6SPE - chains a and i of the 21 polymer chains in the assembly; structure by electron microscopy, 3.60 A resolution.

# Chain a
Molecule: 16S ribosomal RNA
Source organism: Pseudomonas aeruginosa
Sequence (1526 nucleotides; numbered 2 to 1527; the number before each row is that of its first residue):
     2 AACUGAAGAGUUUGAUCAUGGCUCAGAUUGAACGCUGGCGGCAGGCCUAA
    52 CACAUGCAAGUCGAGCGGAUAAAGGGAGCUUGCUCCUGGAUUCAGCGGCG
   102 GACGGGUGAGUAAUGCCUAGGAAUCUGCCUGGUAGUGGGGGAUAACGUCC
   152 GGAAACGGGCGCUAAUACCGCAUACGUCCUGAGGGAGAAAGUGGGGGAUC
   202 UUCGGACCUCACGCUAUCAGAUGAGCCUAGGUCGGAUUAGCUAGUUGGUG
   252 GGGUAAAGGCCUACCAAGGCGACGAUCCGUAACUGGUCUGAGAGGAUGAU
   302 CAGUCACACUGGAACUGAGACACGGUCCAGACUCCUACGGGAGGCAGCAG
   352 UGGGGAAUAUUGGACAAUGGGCGAAAGCCUGAUCCAGCCAUGCCGCGUGU
   402 GUGAAGAAGGUCUUCGGAUUGUAAAGCACUUUAAGUUGGGAGGAAGGGCA
   452 GUAAGUUAAUACCUUGCUGUUUUGACGUUACCAACAGAAUAAGCACCGGC
   502 UAACUUCGUGCCAGCAGCCGCGGUAAUACGAAGGGUGCAAGCGUUAAUCG
   552 GAAUUACUGGGCGUAAAGCGCGCGUAGGUGGUUCAGCAAGUUGGAUGUGA
   602 AAUCCCCGGGCUCAACCUGGGAACUGCAUCCAAAACUACUGAGCUAGAGU
   652 ACGGUAGAGGGUGGUGGAAUUUCCUGUGUAGCGGUGAAAUGCGUAGAUAU
   702 AGGAAGGAACACCAGUGGCGAAGGCGACCACCUGGACUGAUACUGACACU
   752 GAGGUGCGAAAGCGUGGGGAGCAAACAGGAUUAGAUACCCUGGUAGUCCA
   802 CGCCGUAAACGAUGUCGACUAGCCGUUGGGAUCCUUGAGAUCUUAGUGGC
   852 GCAGCUAACGCGAUAAGUCGACCGCCUGGGGAGUACGGCCGCAAGGUUAA
   902 AACUCAAAUGAAUUGACGGGGGCCCGCACAAGCGGUGGAGCAUGUGGUUU
   952 AAUUCGAAGCAACGCGAAGAACCUUACCUGGCCUUGACAUGCUGAGAACU
  1002 UUCCAGAGAUGGAUUGGUGCCUUCGGGAACUCAGACACAGGUGCUGCAUG
  1052 GCUGUCGUCAGCUCGUGUCGUGAGAUGUUGGGUUAAGUCCCGUAACGAGC
  1102 GCAACCCUUGUCCUUAGUUACCAGCACCUCGGGUGGGCACUCUAAGGAGA
  1152 CUGCCGGUGACAAACCGGAGGAAGGUGGGGAUGACGUCAAGUCAUCAUGG
  1202 CCCUUACGGCCAGGGCUACACACGUGCUACAAUGGUCGGUACAAAGGGUU
  1252 GCCAAGCCGCGAGGUGGAGCUAAUCCCAUAAAACCGAUCGUAGUCCGGAU
  1302 CGCAGUCUGCAACUCGACUGCGUGAAGUCGGAAUCGCUAGUAAUCGUGAA
  1352 UCAGAAUGUCACGGUGAAUACGUUCCCGGGCCUUGUACACACCGCCCGUC
  1402 ACACCAUGGGAGUGGGUUGCUCCAGAAGUAGCUAGUCUAACCGCAAGGGG
  1452 GACGGUUACCACGGAGUGAUUCAUGACUGGGGUGAAGUCGUAACAAGGUA
  1502 GCCGUAGGGGAACCUGCGGCUGGAUC
Sequence notes: conflict A72 (G891104 in 1353913695)

# Chain i
Protein: 30S ribosomal protein S9
Source organism: Pseudomonas aeruginosa
UniProtKB: A0A069PXX1 (A0A069PXX1_PSEAI); residues 3-128 here = UniProt positions 3-128
Amino-acid sequence (126 residues; row label = number of the first residue in the row):
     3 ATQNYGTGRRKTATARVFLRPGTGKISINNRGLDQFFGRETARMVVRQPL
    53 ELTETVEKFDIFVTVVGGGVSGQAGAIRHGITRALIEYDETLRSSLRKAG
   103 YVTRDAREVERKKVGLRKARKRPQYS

# Interface between chain a and chain i
Residue-residue contacts (87; chain a residue first):
  G936(a) - Gln126(i)  base contact
  U937(a) - Gln126(i)  sugar contact
  G1111(a) - Arg106(i)  hydrogen bond to the phosphate
  U1112(a) - Arg11(i)  salt bridge to the phosphate
  U1112(a) - Arg106(i)  salt bridge to the phosphate
  C1113(a) - Arg11(i)  salt bridge to the phosphate
  C1122(a) - Arg18(i)  hydrogen bond to the sugar
  C1123(a) - Arg18(i)  sugar contact
  A1124(a) - Gln5(i)  hydrogen bond to the sugar
  A1124(a) - Phe20(i)  sugar contact
  A1140(a) - Arg18(i)  base contact
  C1141(a) - Tyr7(i)  hydrogen bond to the phosphate
  C1141(a) - Arg18(i)  hydrogen bond to the base
  U1142(a) - Tyr7(i)  sugar contact
  U1142(a) - Thr16(i)  phosphate contact
  U1142(a) - Arg18(i)  sugar contact
  C1143(a) - Arg11(i)  salt bridge to the phosphate
  C1143(a) - Thr16(i)  hydrogen bond to the phosphate
  G1172(a) - Arg95(i)  salt bridge to the phosphate
  G1172(a) - Arg99(i)  salt bridge to the phosphate
  A1173(a) - Arg95(i)  salt bridge to the phosphate
  A1173(a) - Arg99(i)  salt bridge to the phosphate
  A1173(a) - Thr105(i)  hydrogen bond to the phosphate
  A1173(a) - Arg106(i)  sugar contact
  A1174(a) - Arg99(i)  salt bridge to the phosphate
  A1174(a) - Thr105(i)  hydrogen bond to the phosphate
  G1180(a) - Glu112(i)  hydrogen bond to the sugar
  G1180(a) - Lys115(i)  hydrogen bond to the phosphate
  G1181(a) - Lys115(i)  salt bridge to the phosphate
  U1226(a) - Gln126(i)  sugar contact
  U1226(a) - Ser128(i)  hydrogen bond to the phosphate
  G1227(a) - Pro125(i)  phosphate contact
  A1242(a) - Arg33(i)  salt bridge to the phosphate
  C1243(a) - Gly69(i)  sugar contact
  C1243(a) - Gly70(i)  hydrogen bond to the sugar
  C1243(a) - Gly71(i)  sugar contact
  C1243(a) - Val72(i)  base contact
  C1243(a) - Gln75(i)  hydrogen bond to the sugar
  A1244(a) - Gly69(i)  hydrogen bond to the phosphate
  A1244(a) - Gly70(i)  sugar contact
  A1283(a) - Val72(i)  base contact
  C1285(a) - Gly40(i)  sugar contact
  C1285(a) - Arg41(i)  phosphate contact
  C1286(a) - Arg41(i)  salt bridge to the phosphate
  C1336(a) - Gln126(i)  sugar contact
  C1336(a) - Tyr127(i)  phosphate contact
  G1337(a) - Lys123(i)  sugar contact
  G1337(a) - Arg124(i)  phosphate contact
  G1337(a) - Tyr127(i)  phosphate contact
  C1338(a) - Arg122(i)  sugar contact
  C1338(a) - Arg124(i)  phosphate contact
  U1339(a) - Arg122(i)  salt bridge to the phosphate
  A1340(a) - Arg122(i)  salt bridge to the phosphate
  G1341(a) - Arg12(i)  hydrogen bond to the base
  G1341(a) - Arg109(i)  base contact
  G1341(a) - Glu110(i)  sugar contact
  G1341(a) - Val111(i)  sugar contact
  G1341(a) - Glu112(i)  phosphate contact
  A1343(a) - Lys120(i)  phosphate contact
  A1343(a) - Ala121(i)  phosphate contact
  A1343(a) - Arg122(i)  hydrogen bond to the phosphate
  A1343(a) - Lys123(i)  phosphate contact
  A1344(a) - Lys120(i)  salt bridge to the phosphate
  A1344(a) - Lys123(i)  salt bridge to the phosphate
  G1359(a) - Arg119(i)  salt bridge to the phosphate
  U1360(a) - Arg119(i)  salt bridge to the phosphate
  C1361(a) - Lys114(i)  salt bridge to the phosphate
  C1361(a) - Val116(i)  phosphate contact
  C1361(a) - Gly117(i)  hydrogen bond to the phosphate
  C1361(a) - Leu118(i)  phosphate contact
  A1362(a) - Lys114(i)  phosphate contact
  A1362(a) - Lys115(i)  phosphate contact
  C1363(a) - Arg113(i)  phosphate contact
  C1363(a) - Lys114(i)  hydrogen bond to the phosphate
  G1364(a) - Thr14(i)  phosphate contact
  G1364(a) - Val111(i)  phosphate contact
  G1365(a) - Lys13(i)  phosphate contact
  G1365(a) - Thr14(i)  hydrogen bond to the phosphate
  G1365(a) - Gly71(i)  phosphate contact
  G1365(a) - Val72(i)  phosphate contact
  U1366(a) - Lys13(i)  salt bridge to the phosphate
  U1366(a) - Gly71(i)  phosphate contact
  U1366(a) - Val72(i)  hydrogen bond to the phosphate
  U1366(a) - Ser73(i)  hydrogen bond to the phosphate
  U1366(a) - Gly74(i)  hydrogen bond to the phosphate
  G1367(a) - Lys13(i)  base contact
  G1367(a) - Ser73(i)  phosphate contact
Also at the interface, not in a pair above, chain a (50 interface residues in all): C961, U1110, G1179, C1228, A1245, U1335, U1342, U1345
Also at the interface, not in a pair above, chain i (47 interface residues in all): Thr9, Phe64, Val68, Arg85

# Summary
50 residues of chain a and 47 residues of chain i are in contact, with 22 hydrogen bonds and 20 salt bridges.
Polar contacts include C1141(a)-Arg18(i), G1341(a)-Arg12(i) and C1122(a)-Arg18(i).
Here chain a is 16S ribosomal RNA and chain i is 30S ribosomal protein S9, both from Pseudomonas aeruginosa.
Entry 6SPE (Pseudomonas aeruginosa 30s ribosome from a clinical isolate) was determined by electron microscopy
together with 6SPC from the same study.
